Entry 6WZ9 (electron microscopy, 2.80 A resolution); this record covers chains A and I of the 10 polymer chains in the assembly.

Chain A:
Protein: Histone H3.2
From: Xenopus laevis
UniProt: P84233 (H32_XENLA); residues 1-135 here correspond to UniProt positions 2-136 (UniProt number = residue number + 1)
Amino-acid sequence (135 residues; each row starts with the number of its first residue):
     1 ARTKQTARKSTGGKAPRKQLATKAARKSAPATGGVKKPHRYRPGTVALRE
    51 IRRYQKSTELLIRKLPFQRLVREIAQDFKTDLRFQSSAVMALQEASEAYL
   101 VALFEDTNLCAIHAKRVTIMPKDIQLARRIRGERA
Unresolved in the structure: 1-38, 134-135
Differences from the reference sequence: variant Ala102 (Gly103 in P84233)

Chain I:
Molecule: 167-nt DNA strand
From: synthetic construct
Sequence (167 nucleotides; row label = number of the first residue in the row; numbers below 1 keep their minus sign (DC-83 is residue -83)):
   -83 CAATACATGCACAGGATGTATATATCTGACACGTGCCTGGAGACTAGGGA
   -33 GTAATCCCCTTGGCGGTTAAAACGCGGGGGACAGCGCGTACGTGCGTTTA
    17 AGCGGTGCTAGAGCTGTCTACGACCAATTGAGCGGCCTCGGCACCGGGAT
    67 TCTCCAGGGCATCATAG
Unresolved in the structure: -83 to -75, 74-83

Chain A / chain I interface:
Contacting residue pairs - 24 pairs, chain A then chain I:
  Arg40(A) - DG-8(I)  base contact
  Arg40(A) - DC71(I)  phosphate contact
  Tyr41(A) - DT69(I)  phosphate contact
  Tyr41(A) - DC70(I)  phosphate contact
  Arg42(A) - DG-5(I)  salt bridge to the phosphate
  Arg42(A) - DC70(I)  hydrogen bond to the phosphate
  Pro43(A) - DG-5(I)  phosphate contact
  Thr45(A) - DC70(I)  hydrogen bond to the phosphate
  Arg63(A) - DA-14(I)  sugar contact
  Arg63(A) - DA-13(I)  salt bridge to the phosphate
  Arg72(A) - DT-23(I)  salt bridge to the phosphate
  Arg83(A) - DT-24(I)  phosphate contact
  Arg83(A) - DT-23(I)  phosphate contact
  Phe84(A) - DT-24(I)  sugar contact
  Phe84(A) - DT-23(I)  hydrogen bond to the phosphate
  Gln85(A) - DT-24(I)  phosphate contact
  Ser86(A) - DT-24(I)  phosphate contact
  Arg116(A) - DA-3(I)  phosphate contact
  Arg116(A) - DC-2(I)  salt bridge to the phosphate
  Val117(A) - DG-4(I)  sugar contact
  Val117(A) - DA-3(I)  hydrogen bond to the phosphate
  Thr118(A) - DG-4(I)  phosphate contact
  Thr118(A) - DA-3(I)  hydrogen bond to the phosphate
  Met120(A) - DC-2(I)  phosphate contact
Other interface residues (no listed pair), chain A (18 interface residues in all): His39, Leu82, Lys115
Other interface residues (no listed pair), chain I (13 interface residues in all): DG-6

Summary:
The interface between chain A and chain I involves 18 residues on one side and 13 on the other; the contacts
include 5 hydrogen bonds and 4 salt bridges. Among the polar pairs are Arg42(A)-DC70(I), Thr45(A)-DC70(I) and
Phe84(A)-DT-23(I).
Here chain A is Histone H3.2 (Xenopus laevis) and chain I is a 167-nt DNA strand (synthetic construct). Entry
6WZ9 (Bridging of double-strand DNA break activates PARP2/HPF1 to modify chromatin) was determined by electron
microscopy (same publication as 6WZ5, 6X0L, 6X0M and 6X0N).
